Entry 3I56 (X-ray diffraction, 2.90 A resolution); this record covers chains A and 0 of the 31 polymer chains in the assembly.

# Chain A
Protein: 50S ribosomal protein L2P
From: Haloarcula marismortui
UniProtKB: P20276 (RL2_HALMA); residues 0-239 here correspond to UniProt positions 1-240 (UniProt number = residue number + 1)
Amino-acid sequence (240 residues; numbered 0 to 239; the number before each row is that of its first residue; numbering starts at 0):
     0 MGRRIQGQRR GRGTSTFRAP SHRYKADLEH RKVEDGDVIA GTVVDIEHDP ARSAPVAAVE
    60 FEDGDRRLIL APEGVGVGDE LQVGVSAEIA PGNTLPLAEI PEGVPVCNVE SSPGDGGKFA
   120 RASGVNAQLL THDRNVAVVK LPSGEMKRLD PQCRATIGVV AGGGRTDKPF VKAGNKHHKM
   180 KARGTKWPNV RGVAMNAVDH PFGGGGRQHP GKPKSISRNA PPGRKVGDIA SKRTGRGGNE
Not modelled in the structure: 0, 238-239
Ion coordination: Mg2+ site 1: Leu27 (shared with G1873(0) of chain 0); Mg2+ site 2: Asn188 (shared with A1845(0), U1846(0), G1884(0) of chain 0)

# Chain 0
Molecule: 23S ribosomal RNA
From: Haloarcula marismortui ATCC 43049
Sequence (2923 nucleotides; row label = number of the first residue in the row):
     1 GUUGGCUACU AUGCCAGCUG GUGGAUUGCU CGGCUCAGGC GCUGAUGAAG GACGUGCCAA
    61 GCUGCGAUAA GCUGUGGGGA GCCGCACGGA GGCGAAGAAC CACAGAUUUC CGAAUGAGAA
   121 UCUCUCUAAC AAUUGCUUCG CGCAAUGAGG AACCCCGAGA ACUGAAACAU CUCAGUAUCG
   181 GGAGGAACAG AAAACGCAAC GUGAUGUCGU UAGUAACCGC GAGUGAACGC GAUACAGCCC
   241 AAACCGAAGC CCUCACGGGC AAUGUGGUGU CAGGGCUACC UCUCAUCAGC CGACCGUCUU
   301 CACGAAGUCU CUUGGAAUAG AGCGUGAUAC AGGGUGACAA CCCCGUACUG AAGACCAGUA
   361 CGCUGUGCGG UAGUGCCAGA GUAGCGGGGG UUGGAUAUCC CUCGCGAAUA ACGCAGGCAU
   421 CGACUGCGAA GGCUAAACAC AACCUGAGAC CGAUAGUGAA CAAGUAGUGU GAACGAACGC
   481 UGCAAAGUAC CCUCAGAAGG GAGGCGAAAU AGAGCAUGAA AUCAGUUGGC GAUCGAGCGA
   541 CAGGGCAUAC AAGGUCCCUU GACGAAUGAC CGAGACGCGA GUCUCCAGUA AGACUCACGG
   601 GAAGCCGAUG UUCUGUCGUA CGUUUUGAAA AACGAGCCAG GGAGUGUGUC UGUAUGGCAA
   661 GUCUAACCGG AGUAUCCGGG GAGGCACAGG GAAACCGACA UGGCCGCAGG GCUUUGCCCG
   721 AGGGCCGCCG UCUUCAAGGG CGGGGAGCCA UGUGGACACG ACCCGAAUCC GGACGAUCUA
   781 CGCAUGGACA AGAUGAAGCG UGCCGAAAGG CACGUGGAAG UCUGUUAGAG UUGGUGUCCU
   841 ACAAUACCCU CUCGUGAUCU AUGUGUAGGG GUGAAAGGCC CAUCGAGUCC GGCAACAGCU
   901 GGUUCCAAUC GAAACAUGUC GAAGCAUGAC CUCCGCCGAG GUAGUCUGUG AGGUAGAGCG
   961 ACCGAUUGGU GUGUCCGCCU CCGAGAGGAG UCGGCACACC UGUCAAACUC CAAACUUACA
  1021 GACGCUGUUU GACGCGGGGA UUCCGGUGCG CGGGGUAAGC CUGUGUACCA GGAGGGGAAC
  1081 AACCCAGAGA UAGGUUAAGG UCCCCAAGUG UGGAUUAAGU GUAAUCCUCU GAAGGUGGUC
  1141 UCGAGCCCUA GACAGCCGGG AGGUGAGCUU AGAAGCAGCU ACCCUCUAAG AAAAGCGUAA
  1201 CAGCUUACCG GCCGAGGUUU GAGGCGCCCA AAAUGAUCGG GACUCAAAUC CACCACCGAG
  1261 ACCUGUCCGU ACCACUCAUA CUGGUAAUCG AGUAGAUUGG CGCUCUAAUU GGAUGGAAGC
  1321 AGGGGCGAGA GCUCCUGUGG ACCGAUUAGU GACGAAAAUC CUGGCCAUAG UAGCAGCGAU
  1381 AGUCGGGUGA GAACCCCGAC GGCCUAAUGG AUAAGGGUUC CUCAGCACUG CUGAUCAGCU
  1441 GAGGGUUAGC CGGUCCUAAG UCUCACCGCA ACUCGACUGA GACGAAAUGG GAAACAGGUU
  1501 AAUAUUCCUG UGCCAUCAUG CAGUGAAAGU UGACGCCCUG GGGUCGAUCA CGCCGGGCAU
  1561 UCGCCCGGUC GAACCGUCCA ACUCCGUGGA AGCCGUAAUG GCAGGAAGCG GACGAACGGC
  1621 GGCAUAGGGA AACGUGAUUC AACCUGGGGC CCAUGAAAAG ACGAGCAUGA UGUCCGUACC
  1681 GAGAACCGAC ACAGGUGUCC AUGGCGGCGA AAGCCAAGGC CUGUCGGGAG CAACCAACGU
  1741 UAGGGAAUUC GGCAAGUUAG UCCCGUACCU UCGGAAGAAG GGAUGCCUGC UCCGGAACGG
  1801 AGCAGGUCGC AGUGACUCGG AAGCUCGGAC UGUCUAGUAA CAACAUAGGU GACCGCAAAU
  1861 CCGCAAGGAC UCGUACGGUC ACUGAAUCCU GCCCAGUGCA GGUAUCUGAA CACCUCGUAC
  1921 AAGAGGACGA AGGACCUGUC AACGGCGGGG GUAACUAUGA CCCUCUUAAG GUAGCGUAGU
  1981 ACCUUGCCGC AUCAGUAGCG GCUUGCAUGA AUGGAUUAAC CAGAGCUUCA CUGUCCCAAC
  2041 GUUGGGCCCG GUGAACUGUA CAUUCCAGUG CGGAGUCUGG AGACACCCAG GGGGAAGCAA
  2101 AGACCCUAUG GAGCUUUACU GCAGGCUGUC GCUGAGACGU GGUCGCCGAU GUGCAGCAUA
  2161 GGUAGGAGUC GUUACAGAGG UACCCGCGCU AGCGGGCCAC CCAGACAACA GUGAAAUACU
  2221 ACCCGUCGGU GACUGCGACU CUCACUCCGG GAGGAGGACA CCGAUAGCCG GGCAGUUUGA
  2281 CUGGGGCGGU ACGCGCUCGA AAAGAUAUCG AGCGCGCCCU AUGGUCAUCU CAGCCGGGAC
  2341 AGAGACCCGG CGAAGAGUGC AAGAGCAAAA GAUGACUUGA CAGUGUUCUU CCCAACGAGG
  2401 AACGCUGACG CGAAAGCGUG GUCUAGCGAA CCAAUUAGCC UGCUUGAUGC GGGCAAUUGA
  2461 UGACAGAAAA GCUACCCUAG GGAUAACAGA GUCGUCACUC GCAAGAGCAC AUAUCGACCG
  2521 AGUGGCUUGC UACCUCGAUG UCGGUUCCCU CCAUCCUGCC CGUGCAGAAG CGGGCAAGGG
  2581 UGAGGUUGUU CGCCUAUUAA AGGAGGUCGU GAGCUGGGUU UAGACCGUCG UGAGACAGGU
  2641 CGGCUGCUAU CUACUGGGUG UGUAAUGGUG UCUGACAAGA ACGACCGUAU AGUACGAGAG
  2701 GAACUACGGU UGGUGGCCAC UGGUGUACCG GUUGUUCGAG AGAGCACGUG CCGGGUAGCC
  2761 ACGCCACACG GGGUAAGAGC UGAACGCAUC UAAGCUCGAA ACCCACUUGG AAAAGAGACA
  2821 CCGCCGAGGU CCCGCGUACA AGACGCGGUC GAUAGACUCG GGGUGUGCGC GUCGAGGUAA
  2881 CGAGACGUUA AGCCCACGAG CACUAACAGA CCAAAGCCAU CAU
Not modelled in the structure: 1-9, 126-127, 715, 971-998, 1560, 1952-1963, 2137-2236, 2339-2343, 2665-2666, 2915-2923
Modified / non-standard residues: 1MA (6-hydro-1-methyladenosine-5'-monophosphate) at position 628, OMU (o2'-methyluridine 5'-monophosphate) at position 2587, OMG (o2'-methylguanosine-5'-monophosphate) at position 2588, UR3 (3-methyluridine-5'-monophoshate) at position 2619, PSU (pseudouridine-5'-monophosphate) at position 2621
Ion coordination: Na+ site 1 near U12 (its only coordinating residue here); Mg2+ site 1 near G28 (its only coordinating residue here); Na+ site 2 near C40 (its only coordinating residue here); Na+ site 3 near G56 (its only coordinating residue here); Na+ site 4 near U108 (its only coordinating residue here); Mg2+ site 2 near U115 (its only coordinating residue here); Na+ site 5 near C141 (its only coordinating residue here); Na+ site 6 near U146 (its only coordinating residue here); Mg2+ site 3: C162, U2276; Na+ site 7: A165, A166; Mg2+ site 4: A166, G219; Mg2+ site 5: A167, C168; 45 more Na+ sites not listed; 67 more Mg2+ sites not listed; 16 more Sr2+ sites not listed
Residues lining bound ligands: troleandomycin (TAO): C839, A2099, A2100, A2103, A2538, G2540, U2645, G2646

# Interface between chain A and chain 0
Residue-residue contacts - 259 pairs, chain A then chain 0:
  Gly1(A) - A886(0)  hydrogen bond to the base
  Gly1(A) - C2114(0)  hydrogen bond to the phosphate
  Gly1(A) - C2273(0)  hydrogen bond to the phosphate
  Arg2(A) - G871(0)  hydrogen bond to the base
  Arg2(A) - U872(0)  hydrogen bond to the base
  Arg2(A) - G873(0)  base contact
  Arg2(A) - G878(0)  hydrogen bond to the base
  Arg2(A) - C879(0)  base contact
  Arg2(A) - A886(0)  base contact
  Arg3(A) - G870(0)  salt bridge to the phosphate
  Arg3(A) - G871(0)  salt bridge to the phosphate
  Arg3(A) - C1862(0)  hydrogen bond to the phosphate
  Arg3(A) - G1863(0)  salt bridge to the phosphate
  Gln5(A) - A875(0)  base contact
  Gly6(A) - C1861(0)  hydrogen bond to the sugar
  Gly6(A) - C1880(0)  phosphate contact
  Gln7(A) - C1861(0)  sugar contact
  Gln7(A) - C1862(0)  hydrogen bond to the phosphate
  Arg8(A) - G871(0)  salt bridge to the phosphate
  Arg8(A) - U872(0)  hydrogen bond to the base
  Arg8(A) - G873(0)  hydrogen bond to the base
  Arg9(A) - U1860(0)  hydrogen bond to the base
  Arg9(A) - A1869(0)  base contact
  Arg9(A) - C1870(0)  sugar contact
  Arg9(A) - U1879(0)  hydrogen bond to the phosphate
  Arg9(A) - C1880(0)  salt bridge to the phosphate
  Gly10(A) - C1861(0)  hydrogen bond to the sugar
  Gly10(A) - C1862(0)  sugar contact
  Gly10(A) - G1868(0)  hydrogen bond to the base
  Arg11(A) - U866(0)  hydrogen bond to the phosphate
  Arg11(A) - A867(0)  salt bridge to the phosphate
  Arg11(A) - G871(0)  hydrogen bond to the phosphate
  Arg11(A) - C1862(0)  hydrogen bond to the sugar
  Gly12(A) - A1869(0)  sugar contact
  Thr13(A) - U866(0)  sugar contact
  Thr13(A) - U872(0)  hydrogen bond to the phosphate
  Ser14(A) - G782(0)  hydrogen bond to the base
  Ser14(A) - C783(0)  sugar contact
  Thr15(A) - C781(0)  hydrogen bond to the sugar
  Thr15(A) - G782(0)  hydrogen bond to the sugar
  Thr15(A) - G865(0)  base contact
  Thr15(A) - G873(0)  phosphate contact
  Phe16(A) - U872(0)  phosphate contact
  Phe16(A) - C1870(0)  sugar contact
  Arg17(A) - G1460(0)  salt bridge to the phosphate
  Arg17(A) - A1869(0)  phosphate contact
  Arg17(A) - C1870(0)  phosphate contact
  Ala18(A) - C1870(0)  hydrogen bond to the phosphate
  Ala18(A) - U1871(0)  sugar contact
  Ala18(A) - C1872(0)  phosphate contact
  Ser20(A) - C1872(0)  hydrogen bond to the phosphate
  His21(A) - C783(0)  hydrogen bond to the phosphate
  His21(A) - A784(0)  salt bridge to the phosphate
  Arg22(A) - A784(0)  salt bridge to the phosphate
  Tyr23(A) - C1872(0)  sugar contact
  Lys24(A) - U1654(0)  sugar contact
  Lys24(A) - C1872(0)  base contact
  Ala25(A) - C1872(0)  hydrogen bond to the sugar
  Asp26(A) - C1872(0)  hydrogen bond to the base
  Asp26(A) - G1873(0)  phosphate contact
  Leu27(A) - G1873(0)  phosphate contact
  Lys31(A) - G2250(0)  salt bridge to the phosphate
  Glu33(A) - G2250(0)  base contact
  His47(A) - A1653(0)  salt bridge to the phosphate
  His47(A) - U1654(0)  stacking on the base
  Pro49(A) - U1654(0)  phosphate contact
  Arg51(A) - G1873(0)  phosphate contact
  Arg51(A) - U1874(0)  salt bridge to the phosphate
  Ser52(A) - C1652(0)  hydrogen bond to the phosphate
  Ser52(A) - A1653(0)  hydrogen bond to the phosphate
  Ser110(A) - C1856(0)  phosphate contact
  Ser110(A) - A1857(0)  hydrogen bond to the phosphate
  Ser111(A) - C2248(0)  hydrogen bond to the sugar
  Pro112(A) - C2248(0)  hydrogen bond to the sugar
  Gly113(A) - G2249(0)  sugar contact
  Lys117(A) - C1856(0)  sugar contact
  Lys117(A) - A1857(0)  salt bridge to the phosphate
  Lys117(A) - U1874(0)  hydrogen bond to the sugar
  Phe118(A) - G1855(0)  base contact
  Phe118(A) - U1874(0)  sugar contact
  Ala119(A) - U1874(0)  hydrogen bond to the sugar
  Ala119(A) - A1875(0)  hydrogen bond to the phosphate
  Arg120(A) - G1873(0)  salt bridge to the phosphate
  Arg120(A) - U1874(0)  salt bridge to the phosphate
  Arg120(A) - A1875(0)  hydrogen bond to the phosphate
  Ala121(A) - U1874(0)  phosphate contact
  Ala121(A) - A1875(0)  hydrogen bond to the phosphate
  Ala121(A) - C1876(0)  sugar contact
  Ser122(A) - C1876(0)  hydrogen bond to the sugar
  Gly123(A) - C1876(0)  hydrogen bond to the base
  Val124(A) - A1875(0)  phosphate contact
  Val124(A) - C1876(0)  base contact
  Leu140(A) - G1855(0)  base contact
  Pro141(A) - G1855(0)  base contact
  Pro141(A) - A1875(0)  sugar contact
  Pro141(A) - C1876(0)  phosphate contact
  Ser142(A) - G1855(0)  hydrogen bond to the base
  Ser142(A) - A1875(0)  hydrogen bond to the sugar
  Glu144(A) - G1855(0)  hydrogen bond to the sugar
  Lys146(A) - G1855(0)  hydrogen bond to the phosphate
  Lys146(A) - C1856(0)  salt bridge to the phosphate
  Gly162(A) - C1876(0)  base contact
  Gly163(A) - C1876(0)  hydrogen bond to the base
  Arg164(A) - C1652(0)  hydrogen bond to the base
  Arg164(A) - C1876(0)  hydrogen bond to the phosphate
  Arg164(A) - G1877(0)  salt bridge to the phosphate
  Thr165(A) - C1652(0)  base contact
  Thr165(A) - C1876(0)  hydrogen bond to the sugar
  Lys167(A) - C1652(0)  hydrogen bond to the base
  Pro168(A) - G1848(0)  phosphate contact
  Phe169(A) - C1652(0)  stacking on the base
  Phe169(A) - A1847(0)  hydrogen bond to the phosphate
  Phe169(A) - G1848(0)  hydrogen bond to the phosphate
  Val170(A) - A1847(0)  hydrogen bond to the sugar
  Lys171(A) - G820(0)  salt bridge to the phosphate
  Ala172(A) - G820(0)  hydrogen bond to the base
  Ala172(A) - A857(0)  base contact
  Ala172(A) - U1846(0)  hydrogen bond to the sugar
  Gly173(A) - G820(0)  hydrogen bond to the base
  Gly173(A) - A857(0)  phosphate contact
  Lys175(A) - A1847(0)  salt bridge to the phosphate
  His176(A) - A857(0)  sugar contact
  His177(A) - A857(0)  salt bridge to the phosphate
  His177(A) - A1653(0)  stacking on the base
  Lys178(A) - C1652(0)  hydrogen bond to the base
  Lys178(A) - A1653(0)  sugar contact
  Lys178(A) - G1877(0)  salt bridge to the phosphate
  Lys180(A) - C783(0)  phosphate contact
  Ala181(A) - U1654(0)  phosphate contact
  Arg182(A) - U1871(0)  phosphate contact
  Arg182(A) - G1878(0)  salt bridge to the phosphate
  Gly183(A) - C1870(0)  phosphate contact
  Gly183(A) - U1871(0)  hydrogen bond to the phosphate
  Gly183(A) - U1879(0)  phosphate contact
  Thr184(A) - U1879(0)  hydrogen bond to the phosphate
  Lys185(A) - G873(0)  salt bridge to the phosphate
  Lys185(A) - A874(0)  salt bridge to the phosphate
  Trp186(A) - A857(0)  base contact
  Trp186(A) - U1846(0)  sugar contact
  Trp186(A) - A1847(0)  hydrogen bond to the phosphate
  Pro187(A) - A874(0)  sugar contact
  Pro187(A) - A1845(0)  phosphate contact
  Pro187(A) - U1846(0)  phosphate contact
  Asn188(A) - A1845(0)  phosphate contact
  Asn188(A) - U1846(0)  hydrogen bond to the phosphate
  Val189(A) - A874(0)  sugar contact
  Val189(A) - A875(0)  sugar contact
  Val189(A) - C1844(0)  sugar contact
  Val189(A) - A1845(0)  phosphate contact
  Arg190(A) - C1844(0)  salt bridge to the phosphate
  Arg190(A) - A1845(0)  salt bridge to the phosphate
  Arg190(A) - C1882(0)  phosphate contact
  Arg190(A) - U1883(0)  salt bridge to the phosphate
  Arg190(A) - G1884(0)  base contact
  Gly191(A) - C1882(0)  hydrogen bond to the phosphate
  Val192(A) - C1882(0)  hydrogen bond to the phosphate
  Ala193(A) - A875(0)  hydrogen bond to the sugar
  Ala193(A) - C1844(0)  sugar contact
  Met194(A) - A875(0)  base contact
  Asn195(A) - G877(0)  hydrogen bond to the sugar
  Ala196(A) - C2114(0)  sugar contact
  Ala196(A) - U2115(0)  phosphate contact
  Val197(A) - G877(0)  base contact
  Val197(A) - C2114(0)  phosphate contact
  Asp198(A) - G873(0)  hydrogen bond to the base
  Asp198(A) - A875(0)  base contact
  His199(A) - A1881(0)  salt bridge to the phosphate
  Phe201(A) - A1881(0)  phosphate contact
  Phe201(A) - C1882(0)  phosphate contact
  Gly203(A) - A2633(0)  phosphate contact
  Gly203(A) - G2634(0)  phosphate contact
  Gly204(A) - A2633(0)  hydrogen bond to the phosphate
  Gly204(A) - G2634(0)  hydrogen bond to the phosphate
  Gly205(A) - C2625(0)  phosphate contact
  Gly205(A) - G2634(0)  hydrogen bond to the base
  Arg206(A) - C2626(0)  phosphate contact
  Arg206(A) - C2629(0)  base contact
  Arg206(A) - G2630(0)  hydrogen bond to the base
  Gln207(A) - A1843(0)  phosphate contact
  Gln207(A) - C1844(0)  hydrogen bond to the phosphate
  Gln207(A) - U2012(0)  hydrogen bond to the sugar
  Gln207(A) - C2625(0)  hydrogen bond to the phosphate
  His208(A) - G1944(0)  salt bridge to the phosphate
  His208(A) - G2630(0)  base contact
  His208(A) - G2632(0)  phosphate contact
  Pro209(A) - C1943(0)  sugar contact
  Pro209(A) - G1944(0)  phosphate contact
  Gly210(A) - U2631(0)  hydrogen bond to the sugar
  Gly210(A) - G2632(0)  sugar contact
  Lys211(A) - C1943(0)  sugar contact
  Lys211(A) - U2116(0)  salt bridge to the phosphate
  Pro212(A) - G1898(0)  sugar contact
  Pro212(A) - A1942(0)  base contact
  Pro212(A) - C1943(0)  sugar contact
  Lys213(A) - A1881(0)  sugar contact
  Lys213(A) - C1882(0)  hydrogen bond to the sugar
  Lys213(A) - A1942(0)  salt bridge to the phosphate
  Ser214(A) - G1898(0)  hydrogen bond to the sugar
  Ser214(A) - C1899(0)  sugar contact
  Ile215(A) - C1899(0)  sugar contact
  Ser216(A) - C1899(0)  sugar contact
  Ser216(A) - A1900(0)  phosphate contact
  Arg217(A) - C1853(0)  hydrogen bond to the sugar
  Arg217(A) - A1859(0)  phosphate contact
  Arg217(A) - U1860(0)  salt bridge to the phosphate
  Arg217(A) - A1900(0)  hydrogen bond to the phosphate
  Asn218(A) - G2124(0)  hydrogen bond to the base
  Asn218(A) - G2125(0)  hydrogen bond to the sugar
  Asn218(A) - C2126(0)  sugar contact
  Pro220(A) - A2123(0)  base contact
  Pro220(A) - G2272(0)  base contact
  Pro221(A) - C1861(0)  phosphate contact
  Pro221(A) - C1862(0)  phosphate contact
  Pro221(A) - G2124(0)  sugar contact
  Pro221(A) - G2272(0)  sugar contact
  Gly222(A) - G2272(0)  sugar contact
  Arg223(A) - G2270(0)  hydrogen bond to the phosphate
  Arg223(A) - G2271(0)  salt bridge to the phosphate
  Arg223(A) - G2272(0)  salt bridge to the phosphate
  Lys224(A) - U1860(0)  salt bridge to the phosphate
  Lys224(A) - C1861(0)  salt bridge to the phosphate
  Val225(A) - C1880(0)  sugar contact
  Val225(A) - A1881(0)  phosphate contact
  Gly226(A) - G1851(0)  base contact
  Gly226(A) - C1880(0)  hydrogen bond to the sugar
  Gly226(A) - A1881(0)  hydrogen bond to the sugar
  Asp227(A) - G1851(0)  hydrogen bond to the base
  Asp227(A) - A1852(0)  sugar contact
  Asp227(A) - A1942(0)  sugar contact
  Ile228(A) - A1852(0)  hydrogen bond to the sugar
  Ile228(A) - C1853(0)  sugar contact
  Ala229(A) - C1853(0)  sugar contact
  Ala229(A) - C1899(0)  sugar contact
  Ala229(A) - A1900(0)  sugar contact
  Ser230(A) - A1852(0)  phosphate contact
  Ser230(A) - C1853(0)  phosphate contact
  Ser230(A) - C1899(0)  hydrogen bond to the sugar
  Ser230(A) - A1900(0)  sugar contact
  Lys231(A) - A1852(0)  phosphate contact
  Lys231(A) - C1853(0)  salt bridge to the phosphate
  Lys231(A) - C1854(0)  salt bridge to the phosphate
  Lys231(A) - A1900(0)  sugar contact
  Lys231(A) - G1938(0)  hydrogen bond to the base
  Arg232(A) - A1852(0)  sugar contact
  Arg232(A) - U1939(0)  sugar contact
  Thr233(A) - G1851(0)  sugar contact
  Thr233(A) - U1939(0)  hydrogen bond to the sugar
  Thr233(A) - C1940(0)  sugar contact
  Thr233(A) - A1942(0)  hydrogen bond to the sugar
  Gly234(A) - G1851(0)  sugar contact
  Gly234(A) - C1940(0)  sugar contact
  Gly234(A) - A1941(0)  sugar contact
  Gly234(A) - A1942(0)  hydrogen bond to the phosphate
  Arg235(A) - U1850(0)  salt bridge to the phosphate
  Arg235(A) - G1851(0)  salt bridge to the phosphate
  Arg235(A) - A1941(0)  base contact
  Gly236(A) - U1939(0)  phosphate contact
  Gly236(A) - C1940(0)  phosphate contact
  Gly237(A) - U1939(0)  phosphate contact
Other interface residues (no listed pair), chain A (122 interface residues in all): Ala50, Asp114, Asp149, Gly202
Other interface residues (no listed pair), chain 0 (104 interface residues in all): A819, U858, A876, A1459, C1651, G1655, U1897, U2117, G2251, A2255, A2274, U2628

# Overview
122 residues of chain A and 104 residues of chain 0 are in contact, with 88 hydrogen bonds, 40 salt bridges
and 3 aromatic stacking contacts. Among the polar pairs are Gly1(A)-A886(0), Arg2(A)-G871(0) and
Arg2(A)-U872(0). Bound to chain 0: troleandomycin.
Here chain A is 50S ribosomal protein L2P (Haloarcula marismortui) and chain 0 is 23S ribosomal RNA
(Haloarcula marismortui ATCC 43049). Entry 3I56 (Co-crystal structure of Triacetyloleandomcyin Bound to the
Large Ribosomal Subunit) was determined by X-ray diffraction together with 3I55 from the same study.
